Entry 8FL8 (electron microscopy, 4.20 A resolution (low resolution: residue-level contacts below are approximate; hydrogen-bond / salt-bridge calls are withheld)); this record covers chains Z and 7 of the 27 polymer chains in the assembly.

# Chain Z
Molecule: ATP synthase subunit 4, mitochondrial
Source organism: Saccharomyces cerevisiae
Reference sequence: P05626 (ATPF_YEAST); residues 53-207 here correspond to UniProt positions 88-242 (UniProt number = residue number + 35)
Sequence (155 residues; row label = number of the first residue in the row):
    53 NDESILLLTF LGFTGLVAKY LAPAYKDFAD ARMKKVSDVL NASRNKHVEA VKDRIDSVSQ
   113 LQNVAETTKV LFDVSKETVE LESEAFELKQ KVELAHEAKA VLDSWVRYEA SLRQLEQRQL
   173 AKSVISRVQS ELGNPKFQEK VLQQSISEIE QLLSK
UniProt features mapped onto this chain:
  - modified residue: S109 (Phosphoserine)

# Chain 7
Molecule: ATP synthase subunit d, mitochondrial
Source organism: Saccharomyces cerevisiae
Reference sequence: P30902 (ATP7_YEAST); residues 3-173 here correspond to UniProt positions 4-174 (UniProt number = residue number + 1)
Sequence (171 residues; each row starts with the number of its first residue):
     3 AKSAANKLDW AKVISSLRIT GSTATQLSSF KKRNDEARRQ LLELQSQPTE VDFSHYRSVL
    63 KNTSVIDKIE SYVKQYKPVK IDASKQLQVI ESFEKHAMTN AKETESLVSK ELKDLQSTLD
   123 NIQSARPFDE LTVDDLTKIK PEIDAKVEEM VKKGKWDVPG YKDRFGNLNV M

# Chain Z / chain 7 interface
Contacting residue pairs - 87 pairs, chain Z then chain 7:
  F80(Z) with L170(7)
  R84(Z) with G168(7); L170(7)
  K87(Z) with R166(7); F167(7); G168(7)
  V88(Z) with F167(7)
  V91(Z) with F167(7)
  L92(Z) with R128(7); F130(7)
  N93(Z) with R128(7); F130(7)
  R96(Z) with A127(7); R128(7)
  N97(Z) with R128(7)
  K104(Z) with L121(7)
  R106(Z) with L117(7)
  I107(Z) with L117(7)
  V110(Z) with V110(7); L114(7)
  L113(Z) with T106(7); E107(7); V110(7)
  Q114(Z) with E107(7)
  V116(Z) with R20(7)
  A117(Z) with A103(7); T106(7); E107(7)
  E118(Z) with E107(7)
  K121(Z) with E96(7); A99(7); M100(7); A103(7); K104(7)
  L123(Z) with K14(7)
  F124(Z) with F95(7); E96(7); A99(7)
  D125(Z) with E96(7)
  V126(Z) with L10(7)
  K128(Z) with I92(7); F95(7); E96(7)
  T130(Z) with A7(7); K34(7); D37(7)
  V131(Z) with S30(7); K34(7); D37(7)
  E132(Z) with Q88(7)
  L133(Z) with R41(7)
  E134(Z) with R40(7); R41(7)
  S135(Z) with R41(7); D84(7)
  E136(Z) with R41(7); D84(7)
  A137(Z) with R41(7); L44(7)
  F138(Z) with R41(7)
  E139(Z) with V81(7); K82(7); I83(7)
  L140(Z) with L44(7)
  K141(Z) with L44(7)
  Q142(Z) with V81(7)
  K143(Z) with T51(7); V81(7)
  V144(Z) with Q47(7); S48(7); T51(7)
  L146(Z) with Y78(7)
  A147(Z) with T51(7)
  H148(Z) with Q47(7); Q49(7)
  K151(Z) with Y58(7)
  L154(Z) with V53(7); Y58(7); L62(7); I68(7)
  D155(Z) with Y58(7)
  W157(Z) with L62(7); V67(7)
  V158(Z) with V61(7)
  E161(Z) with V61(7); L62(7); K63(7)
Interface residues without a listed pair, chain Z (57 interface residues in all): S89, A94, V100, V103, Q112, N115, A150, A152, R165
Interface residues without a listed pair, chain 7 (59 interface residues in all): S17, L19, R59, I71, Y74, V75, K79, A85, E113, Q118, I124, N171

# In short
Chain Z and chain 7 form an interface of 57 and 59 residues respectively.
Here chain Z is ATP synthase subunit 4, mitochondrial and chain 7 is ATP synthase subunit d, mitochondrial,
both from Saccharomyces cerevisiae. Entry 8FL8 (Yeast ATP Synthase structure in presence of MgATP) was
determined by electron microscopy, deposited together with 8F29, 8F39 and 8FKJ.
